PDB entry 6YBU | X-ray diffraction, 2.49 A resolution | chains A and C of the 6 polymer chains in the assembly

# Chain A
Name: Bacterial cellulose secretion regulator BcsQ
From: Escherichia coli
UniProtKB: A0A0B1KWQ0 (A0A0B1KWQ0_ECOLX); residue numbers follow UniProt; this construct covers 1-250
Sequence (250 residues; each row starts with the number of its first residue):
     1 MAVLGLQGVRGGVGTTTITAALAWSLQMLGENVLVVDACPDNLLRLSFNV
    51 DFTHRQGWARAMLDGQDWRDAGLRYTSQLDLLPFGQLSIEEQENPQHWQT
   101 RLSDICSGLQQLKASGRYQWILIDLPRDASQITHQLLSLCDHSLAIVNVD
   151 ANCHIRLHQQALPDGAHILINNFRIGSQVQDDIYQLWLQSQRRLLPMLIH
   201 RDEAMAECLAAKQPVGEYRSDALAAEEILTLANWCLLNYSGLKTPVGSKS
Disordered / not traced: 1, 242-250
Metal / ion sites: Mg2+: Thr16 (together with ATP)
Ligand contacts:
  - ATP (adenosine-5'-triphosphate), molecule 1: Arg10, Gly11, Gly12, Val13, Gly14, Thr15, Thr16, Thr17, Leu43, Asn171, Asn172, Ile199, His200, Arg201, Asp202, Met205, Ala206, Leu209
  - ATP, molecule 2: Arg10, Asp150, Ala151, Asn152, Arg156

# Chain C
Name: Bacterial cellulose secretion regulator BcsR
From: Escherichia coli
UniProtKB: J7QAC9 (J7QAC9_ECOLX); residues 1-62 here = UniProt positions 1-62
Sequence (67 residues; row label = number of the first residue in the row; numbers below 1 keep their minus sign (Gly-4 is residue -4)):
    -4 GPMGSMNNNEPDTLPDPAIGYIFQNDIVALKQAFSLPDIDYADISQREQL
    46 AAALKRWPLLAEFAQQK
Disordered / not traced: -4 to 31, 61-62
Differences from the reference sequence: expression tag (-4 to 0)

# Chain A / chain C interface
Residue-residue contacts (13):
  Asp51(A) - Glu57(C)
  Phe52(A) - Glu57(C)  hydrogen bond (backbone-side chain)
  Phe52(A) - Phe58(C)  hydrophobic
  Glu207(A) - Trp52(C)
  Leu209(A) - Leu54(C)
  Ala210(A) - Trp52(C)  hydrophobic
  Ala210(A) - Pro53(C)
  Ala210(A) - Leu54(C)  hydrogen bond (backbone-backbone)
  Ala211(A) - Trp52(C)
  Ala211(A) - Pro53(C)
  Lys212(A) - Glu57(C)  salt bridge
  Tyr218(A) - Arg51(C)
  Tyr218(A) - Trp52(C)
Also at the interface, not in a pair above, chain A (9 interface residues in all): Val50

# Summary
9 residues of chain A and 6 residues of chain C are in contact; the contacts include 2 hydrogen bonds and 1
salt bridge. Polar pairs include Lys212(A)-Glu57(C), Phe52(A)-Glu57(C) and Ala210(A)-Leu54(C). Chain A binds
ATP.
Here chain A is Bacterial cellulose secretion regulator BcsQ and chain C is Bacterial cellulose secretion
regulator BcsR, both from Escherichia coli. Entry 6YBU (Crystal structure of a native BcsE (349-523) RQ
complex with c-di-GMP and ATP bound) was determined by X-ray diffraction together with 6YAR, 6YAY, 6YB3, 6YB5
and 6YBB from the same study.
